2JCH - chain A; structure by X-ray diffraction, 2.40 A resolution.

# Chain A
Name: Penicillin-binding protein 1B
Organism: Streptococcus pneumoniae
Reference sequence: O70038 (O70038_STRPN); residue numbers follow UniProt; this construct covers 72-791
Sequence (720 residues; numbered 72 to 791; the number before each row is that of its first residue):
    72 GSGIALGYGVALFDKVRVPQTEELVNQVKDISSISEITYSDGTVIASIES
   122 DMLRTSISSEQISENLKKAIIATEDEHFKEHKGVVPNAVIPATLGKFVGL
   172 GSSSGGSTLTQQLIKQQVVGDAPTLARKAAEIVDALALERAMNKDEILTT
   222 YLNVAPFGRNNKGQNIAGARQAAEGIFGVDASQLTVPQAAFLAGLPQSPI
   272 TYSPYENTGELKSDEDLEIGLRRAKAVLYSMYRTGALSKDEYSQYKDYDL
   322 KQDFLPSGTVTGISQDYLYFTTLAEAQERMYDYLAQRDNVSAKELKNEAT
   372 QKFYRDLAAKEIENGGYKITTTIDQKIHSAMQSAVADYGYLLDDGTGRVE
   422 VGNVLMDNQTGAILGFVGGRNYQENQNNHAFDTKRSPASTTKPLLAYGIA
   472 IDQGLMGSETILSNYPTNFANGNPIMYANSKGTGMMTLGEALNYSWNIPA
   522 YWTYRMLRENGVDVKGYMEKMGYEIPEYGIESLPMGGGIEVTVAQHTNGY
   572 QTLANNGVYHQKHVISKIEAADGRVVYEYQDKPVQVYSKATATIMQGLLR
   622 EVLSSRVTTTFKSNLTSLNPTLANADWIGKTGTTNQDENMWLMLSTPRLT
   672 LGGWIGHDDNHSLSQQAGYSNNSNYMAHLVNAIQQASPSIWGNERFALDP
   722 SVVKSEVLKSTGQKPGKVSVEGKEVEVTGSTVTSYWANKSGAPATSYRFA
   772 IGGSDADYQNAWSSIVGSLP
Unresolved in the structure: 72-105, 120-336, 364-369, 790-791
Covalent attachments: phenylacetyl lactivicin (PL7) linked to Ser-460
Differences from the reference sequence: engineered mutation Ser-73 (Ala in O70038), Met-123 (Leu in O70038), Asn-158 (Lys in O70038), Pro-162 (Arg in O70038), Gln-336 (Arg in O70038), Gln-686 (Arg in O70038), Gln-687 (Arg in O70038)
Ligand contacts: phenylacetyl lactivicin (PL7; (2E)-2-({(2S)-2-carboxy-2-[(phenoxyacetyl)amino]ethoxy}imino)pentanedioic acid): Ala-459, Lys-463, Met-497, Tyr-498, Tyr-515, Ser-516, Asn-518, Thr-629, Lys-651, Thr-652, Gly-653, Thr-654, Thr-655, Asn-656, Gln-657, Asp-658

# In short
Phenylacetyl lactivicin is covalently linked to Ser-460.
Chain A is Penicillin-binding protein 1B (Streptococcus pneumoniae); the structure, Structural and mechanistic
basis of penicillin binding protein inhibition by lactivicins, was determined by X-ray diffraction together
with 2JE5 from the same study.
